9BC6 - chains A and C of the 4 polymer chains in the assembly; structure by electron microscopy, 2.50 A resolution.

[Chain A (and C)]
Name: Potassium/sodium hyperpolarization-activated cyclic nucleotide-gated channel 1
From: Homo sapiens
Notes: chain C of this document is another copy of the same molecule, construct and numbering; everything in this record applies to it too
UniProt: O60741 (HCN1_HUMAN); the construct lacks a stretch of the UniProt sequence, so the offset changes along the chain: 1-635 = UniProt 1-635; 636-660 = UniProt 866-890
Sequence (660 residues; row label = number of the first residue in the row):
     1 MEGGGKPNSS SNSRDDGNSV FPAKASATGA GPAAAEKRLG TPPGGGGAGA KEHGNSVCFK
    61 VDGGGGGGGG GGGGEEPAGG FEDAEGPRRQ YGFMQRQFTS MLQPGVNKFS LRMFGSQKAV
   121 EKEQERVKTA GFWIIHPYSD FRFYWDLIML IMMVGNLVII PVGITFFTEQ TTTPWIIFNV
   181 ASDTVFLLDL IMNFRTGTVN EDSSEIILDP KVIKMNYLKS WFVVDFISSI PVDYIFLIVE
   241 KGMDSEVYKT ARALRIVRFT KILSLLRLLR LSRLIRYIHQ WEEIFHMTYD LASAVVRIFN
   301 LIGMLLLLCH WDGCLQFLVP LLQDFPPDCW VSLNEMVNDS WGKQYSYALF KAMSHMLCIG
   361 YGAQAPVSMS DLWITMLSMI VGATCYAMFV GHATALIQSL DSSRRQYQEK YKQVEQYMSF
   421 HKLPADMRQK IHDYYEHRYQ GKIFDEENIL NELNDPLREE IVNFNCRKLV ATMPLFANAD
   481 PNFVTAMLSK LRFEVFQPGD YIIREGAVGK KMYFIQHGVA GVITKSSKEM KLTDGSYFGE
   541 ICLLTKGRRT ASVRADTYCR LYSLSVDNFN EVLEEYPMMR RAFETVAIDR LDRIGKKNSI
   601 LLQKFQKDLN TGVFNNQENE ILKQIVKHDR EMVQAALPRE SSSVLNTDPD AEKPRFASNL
Unresolved in the structure: 1-93, 243-251, 587-660
Sequence notes: engineered mutation Leu305 (Met in O60741)
Ligand contacts:
  - 2,6-bis(1-methylethyl)phenol (PFL), molecule 1: Leu305, Cys309, Met353, Met356, Leu357, Cys385, Tyr386, Phe389
  - 2,6-bis(1-methylethyl)phenol (PFL), molecule 2: Ile380, Ala383, Thr384
Swiss-Prot annotation at these positions:
  - motif: Cys358 to Gly362 (Selectivity filter)
  - binding site (3',5'-cyclic AMP): Gly539, Glu540, Cys542, Arg549, Thr550, Arg590, Arg593
  - glycosylation: Asn338 (N-linked (GlcNAc...) asparagine)
What the authors report for this chain:
  - binding site for 2,6-bis(1-methylethyl)phenol: Leu305, Phe389

[Chain A / chain C interface]
Contacting residue pairs - 7 pairs, chain A then chain C:
  Met113(A) - Lys422(C)
  Asp202(A) - Ala425(C)  hydrogen bond (side chain-backbone)
  Asp202(A) - Arg428(C)  hydrogen bond (backbone-side chain)
  Lys422(A) - Met113(C)
  Leu423(A) - Asp202(C)
  Ala425(A) - Asp202(C)  hydrogen bond (backbone-side chain)
  Arg428(A) - Asp202(C)  hydrogen bond (side chain-backbone)
Interface residues without a listed pair, chain A (9 interface residues in all): Glu201, Ser203, Pro424
Interface residues without a listed pair, chain C (9 interface residues in all): Glu201, Ser203, Leu423, Pro424

[Overview]
The chain A/chain C interface involves 9 residues from each chain; the contacts include 4 hydrogen bonds.
Among the polar pairs are Asp202(A)-Ala425(C) and Asp202(A)-Arg428(C). Bound to chain A:
2,6-bis(1-methylethyl)phenol. From UniProt: 7 residues binding 3',5'-cyclic AMP on chain A. The paper reports
a binding site for 2,6-bis(1-methylethyl)phenol at Leu305(A) and Phe389(A).
Both chains are Potassium/sodium hyperpolarization-activated cyclic nucleotide-gated channel 1 (Homo sapiens).
Entry 9BC6 (HCN1 M305L with propofol) was determined by electron microscopy together with 8UC7, 8UC8 and 9BC7
from the same study.
